PDB entry 2WZP | X-ray diffraction, 2.60 A resolution | chains B and Q of the 15 polymer chains in the assembly

== Chain B ==
Protein: Putative receptor binding protein
From: Lactococcus phage P2
UniProtKB: Q1RNF7 (Q1RNF7_9CAUD); residues 2-264 here = UniProt positions 2-264
Chain sequence (266 residues; numbered 2 to 267; the number before each row is that of its first residue):
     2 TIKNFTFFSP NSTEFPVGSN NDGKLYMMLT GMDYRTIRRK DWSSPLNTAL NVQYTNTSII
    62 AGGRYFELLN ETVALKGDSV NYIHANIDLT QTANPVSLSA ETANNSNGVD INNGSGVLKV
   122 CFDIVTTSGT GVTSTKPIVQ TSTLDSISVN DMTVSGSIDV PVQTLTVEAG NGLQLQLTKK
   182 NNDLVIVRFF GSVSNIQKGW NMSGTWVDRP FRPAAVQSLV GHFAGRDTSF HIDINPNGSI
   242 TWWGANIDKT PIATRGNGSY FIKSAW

== Chain Q ==
Protein: Lactococcal phage P2 ORF15
From: Lactococcus phage P2
Chain sequence (326 residues; row label = number of the first residue in the row; numbers below 1 keep their minus sign (Met-27 is residue -27)):
   -27 MSYYHHHHHH LESTSLYKKA GLENLYFQGV RQYKIHTNLD GTDDKVWDVT NGKVRFYQPS
    33 NLGLQSTNNI WQSNGIGVMG TRSITQPQIE FKLETFGESL EENYQLMKDF VNDILSKKFV
    93 TLEYQTEIFQ VYADLALADV TKTEGYGKNG TFSEKITFDI ITKWYTYENL TFDKIQNGKV
   153 IAGMSKIYGG TAPGNYKYIK GTSYTYYGES DIDRLSRWDI KEEIFSFMGI LYPKLPKTPA
   213 GVRFLDDIGN EYTAIVFKTE QVQDYILINT DVNDETYQGW KGTTALNLFP VMDFERYRTR
   273 IIEKGQMELI NLSKAEFKIK RKADFV
Disordered / not traced: -27 to 0

== How chain B and chain Q interact ==
Contacting residue pairs (49):
  Phe6(B) with Tyr160(Q); Ser182(Q)
  Thr7(B) with Tyr160(Q)
  Phe8(B) with Tyr160(Q)
  Phe9(B) with Tyr160(Q); Gly162(Q); Thr163(Q); Ala164(Q); Pro165(Q); Gly166(Q)
  Ser10(B) with Ile159(Q); Tyr160(Q), hydrogen bond (backbone-backbone)
  Ser13(B) with Ile159(Q); Gly161(Q); Gly162(Q), hydrogen bond (side chain-backbone)
  Thr14(B) with Ile159(Q)
  Phe16(B) with Ile159(Q)
  Pro17(B) with Val152(Q), hydrophobic; Lys158(Q); Ile159(Q); Tyr179(Q), hydrophobic
  Val18(B) with Lys158(Q), hydrogen bond (backbone-backbone); Tyr178(Q); Tyr179(Q)
  Gly19(B) with Tyr178(Q); Tyr179(Q); Gly180(Q)
  Ser20(B) with Tyr178(Q); Gly180(Q), hydrogen bond (backbone-backbone); Glu181(Q), hydrogen bond
  Asn21(B) with Glu181(Q); Ser182(Q), hydrogen bond (side chain-backbone); Arg186(Q)
  Asn22(B) with Ser182(Q), hydrogen bond
  Asp23(B) with Lys158(Q), salt bridge; Tyr178(Q), hydrogen bond
  Tyr27(B) with Lys158(Q); Tyr178(Q)
  Arg65(B) with Glu181(Q), salt bridge
  Leu90(B) with Glu181(Q); Arg186(Q)
  Thr91(B) with Asp145(Q); Ile147(Q)
  Ile112(B) with Arg186(Q), hydrogen bond (backbone-side chain)
  Asn114(B) with Arg186(Q)
  Gly115(B) with Arg186(Q), hydrogen bond (backbone-side chain)
  Ser116(B) with Arg186(Q), hydrogen bond (side chain-backbone); Leu187(Q); Arg189(Q)
Interface residues without a listed pair, chain B (27 interface residues in all): Pro11, Glu15, Thr93, Asn113
Interface residues without a listed pair, chain Q (21 interface residues in all): Tyr176

== Overview ==
The interface between chain B and chain Q involves 27 residues on one side and 21 on the other; the contacts
include 11 hydrogen bonds and 2 salt bridges. Polar pairs include Asp23(B)-Lys158(Q), Arg65(B)-Glu181(Q) and
Ser13(B)-Gly162(Q).
Here chain B is Putative receptor binding protein and chain Q is Lactococcal phage P2 ORF15, both from
Lactococcus phage P2. Entry 2WZP (Structures of Lactococcal Phage p2 Baseplate Shed Light on a Novel Mechanism
of Host Attachment and ...) was determined by X-ray diffraction (same publication as 4V5I and 2X53).
